PDB entry 5N9K | X-ray diffraction, 1.64 A resolution | chain A

[Chain A]
Molecule: Casein kinase II subunit alpha
Organism: Homo sapiens
Notes: EC 2.7.11.1; engineered mutation(s): Deletion of C-terminal residues 336-391
UniProtKB: P68400 (CSK21_HUMAN); numbering as in UniProt (aligned over 1-335)
Sequence (335 residues; numbered 1 to 335; the number before each row is that of its first residue):
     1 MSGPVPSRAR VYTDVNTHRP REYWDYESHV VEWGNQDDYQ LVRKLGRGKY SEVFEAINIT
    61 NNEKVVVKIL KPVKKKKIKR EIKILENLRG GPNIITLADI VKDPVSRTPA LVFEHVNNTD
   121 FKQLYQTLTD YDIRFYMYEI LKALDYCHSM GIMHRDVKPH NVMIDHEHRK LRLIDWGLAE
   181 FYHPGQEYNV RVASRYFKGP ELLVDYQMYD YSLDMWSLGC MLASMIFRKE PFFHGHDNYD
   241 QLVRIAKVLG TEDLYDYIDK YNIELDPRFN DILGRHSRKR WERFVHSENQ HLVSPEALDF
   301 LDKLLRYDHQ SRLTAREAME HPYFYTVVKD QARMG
Unresolved in the structure: 1, 331-335
Swiss-Prot annotation at these positions:
  - region: Gln36 to Leu41 (Interaction with beta subunit)
  - active site: Asp156 (Proton acceptor)
  - binding site (ATP): Leu45 to Val53, Lys68
  - natural variant: Arg47 (R47Q: In OCNDS), Tyr50 (Y50S: In OCNDS), Asp175 (D175G: In OCNDS), Lys198 (K198R: In OCNDS)
Residues lining bound ligands: ATP-competitive (8QK; 1,3-bis(chloranyl)-6-[(E)-(4-methoxyphenyl)iminomethyl]dibenzofuran-2,7-diol): Arg43, Leu45, Ser51, Val53, Val66, Lys68, Glu81, Ile95, Phe113, Glu114, His115, Val116, Asn118, Met163, Ile174, Asp175, Trp176
What the authors report for this chain:
  - binding site for ATP-competitive: Val66, Lys68, Phe113, Val116, Met163, Ile174, Asp175

[In short]
Chain A binds ATP-competitive. From UniProt: active-site residue Asp156 and 10 ATP-binding residues. The paper
reports a binding site for ATP-competitive at Val66, Lys68 and Phe113 among others.
Chain A is Casein kinase II subunit alpha (Homo sapiens); the structure, Crystal structure of human Protein
kinase CK2 catalytic subunit in complex with the ATP-competitive, tight-binding dibenzofuran ..., was
determined by X-ray diffraction (same publication as 5N9N).
